Entry 8X71 (X-ray diffraction, 1.58 A resolution); this record covers chains A and B.

== Chain A (and B) ==
Molecule: Peroxiredoxin-1
Organism: Homo sapiens
Notes: EC 1.11.1.24; chain B of this document is another copy of the same molecule, construct and numbering; everything in this record applies to it too
UniProt: Q06830 (PRDX1_HUMAN); residues 1-175 here = UniProt positions 1-175
Amino-acid sequence (175 residues; each row starts with the number of its first residue):
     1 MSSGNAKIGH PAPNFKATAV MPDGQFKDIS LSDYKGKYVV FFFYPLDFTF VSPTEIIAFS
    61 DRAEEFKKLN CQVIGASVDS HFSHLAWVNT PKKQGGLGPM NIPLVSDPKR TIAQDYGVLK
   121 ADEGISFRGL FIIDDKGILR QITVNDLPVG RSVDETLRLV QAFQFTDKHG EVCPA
Not modelled in the structure: 1-2, 175 (chain B: 1-3)
Sequence notes: conflict Ser52 (Cys in Q06830), Ser83 (Cys in Q06830)
Swiss-Prot annotation at these positions:
  - modified residue: Ser2 (N-acetylserine), Lys7 (N6-acetyllysine), Lys16 (N6-acetyllysine), Lys27 (N6-acetyllysine), Ser32 (Phosphoserine), Lys35 (N6-acetyllysine), Thr90 (Phosphothreonine), Lys136 (N6-acetyllysine)
  - cross-link (Glycyl lysine isopeptide (Lys-Gly)): Lys7 (interchain with G-Cter in SUMO2), Lys120 (interchain with G-Cter in SUMO2)
  - mutagenesis: Thr90 (T90A: Abolishes phosphorylation by CDK1; 30% reduction in enzymatic activity; T90D: 87% reduction in enzymatic activity)

== Interface between chain A and chain B ==
Contacting residue pairs (45):
  Ile8(A) - Phe127(B)  hydrophobic
  Ile8(A) - Val144(B)
  Ile8(A) - Asp146(B)
  Phe127(A) - Ile8(B)  hydrophobic
  Arg140(A) - Asn145(B)
  Arg140(A) - Asp146(B)  salt bridge
  Arg140(A) - Pro148(B)
  Gln141(A) - Thr143(B)
  Gln141(A) - Val144(B)
  Gln141(A) - Asn145(B)  hydrogen bond
  Ile142(A) - Ile142(B)
  Ile142(A) - Thr143(B)
  Ile142(A) - Val144(B)  hydrogen bond (backbone-backbone)
  Thr143(A) - Gln141(B)
  Thr143(A) - Ile142(B)
  Val144(A) - Ile8(B)
  Val144(A) - Gln141(B)
  Val144(A) - Ile142(B)  hydrogen bond (backbone-backbone)
  Asn145(A) - Arg140(B)
  Asn145(A) - Gln141(B)  hydrogen bond
  Asn145(A) - Leu159(B)
  Asp146(A) - Ile8(B)
  Asp146(A) - Arg140(B)  salt bridge
  Asp146(A) - Phe163(B)
  Pro148(A) - Thr166(B)
  Val149(A) - Leu159(B)  hydrophobic
  Val149(A) - Ala162(B)
  Val149(A) - Phe163(B)  hydrophobic
  Val149(A) - Thr166(B)
  Gly150(A) - Arg158(B)  hydrogen bond (backbone-side chain)
  Arg151(A) - Arg158(B)
  Ser152(A) - Glu155(B)
  Ser152(A) - Arg158(B)
  Glu155(A) - Ser152(B)
  Glu155(A) - Glu155(B)
  Arg158(A) - Gly150(B)  hydrogen bond (side chain-backbone)
  Arg158(A) - Arg151(B)
  Arg158(A) - Ser152(B)
  Leu159(A) - Asn145(B)
  Leu159(A) - Val149(B)  hydrophobic
  Ala162(A) - Val149(B)
  Phe163(A) - Asp146(B)
  Phe163(A) - Val149(B)  hydrophobic
  Thr166(A) - Pro148(B)
  Thr166(A) - Val149(B)

== Summary ==
Chain A and chain B each contribute 20 residues to their interface; the contacts include 6 hydrogen bonds and
2 salt bridges. Among the polar pairs are Arg140(A)-Asp146(B), Gln141(A)-Asn145(B) and Gly150(A)-Arg158(B).
Curated annotation (UniProt) lists one mutagenesis site on chain A.
Both chains are Peroxiredoxin-1 (Homo sapiens). Entry 8X71 (Crystal structure of Peroxiredoxin I in complex
with compound 19-064) was determined by X-ray diffraction, deposited together with 8X73.
